6ZLC - chains A and C of the 4 polymer chains in the assembly; structure by X-ray diffraction, 2.30 A resolution.

Chain A:
Name: Non-structural protein 1
Source organism: Influenza A virus (A/turkey/Italy/977/1999(H7N1))
Reference sequence: Q1PST0 (Q1PST0_9INFA); residues 2-73 here = UniProt positions 2-73
Amino-acid sequence (77 residues; numbered -3 to 73; the number before each row is that of its first residue; numbers below 1 keep their minus sign (Gly-3 is residue -3)):
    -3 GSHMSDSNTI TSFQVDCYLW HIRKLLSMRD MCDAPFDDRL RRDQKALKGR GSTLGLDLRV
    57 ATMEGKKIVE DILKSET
Sequence notes: expression tag (-3 to 1)
Reported in the primary citation:
  - binding site for the 19-nt RNA strand (chain C): Pro31, Arg35, Arg38
  - binding site for the 19-nt RNA strand: Thr49
  - mutagenesis - R38A/K41A: abolished binding to AWFC01
  - mutagenesis - R38A/K41A: abolished binding to both RNAs

Chain C:
Molecule: 19-nt RNA strand
Sequence (19 nucleotides; row label = number of the first residue in the row):
     1 AGACAGCAUU AUGCUGUCU

Chain A / chain C interface:
Contacting residue pairs - 14 pairs, chain A then chain C:
  Gly-3(A) with U19(C), phosphate contact
  Ser-2(A) with U19(C), phosphate contact
  His-1(A) with C18(C), phosphate contact; U19(C), salt bridge to the phosphate
  Ser1(A) with U17(C), hydrogen bond to the sugar; C18(C), sugar contact
  Asp2(A) with U17(C), sugar contact; C18(C), phosphate contact
  Thr5(A) with U17(C), sugar contact
  Pro31(A) with G6(C), sugar contact
  Asp34(A) with C7(C), sugar contact
  Arg35(A) with G6(C), hydrogen bond to the sugar
  Arg38(A) with C7(C), salt bridge to the phosphate; A8(C), phosphate contact
Also at the interface, not in a pair above, chain A (13 interface residues in all): Met0, Thr49, Leu50
Also at the interface, not in a pair above, chain C (8 interface residues in all): A5, G16

Overview:
The interface between chain A and chain C involves 13 residues on one side and 8 on the other, with 2 hydrogen
bonds and 2 salt bridges. Among the polar pairs are Ser1(A)-U17(C), Arg35(A)-G6(C) and His-1(A)-U19(C). From
the paper: a binding site for the 19-nt RNA strand (chain C) at Pro31(A), Arg35(A) and Arg38(A); R38A/K41A of
chain A abolish binding to AWFC01.
Chain A is Non-structural protein 1 (Influenza A virus (A/turkey/Italy/977/1999(H7N1))) and chain C is a 19-nt
RNA strand; the structure, Non-specific dsRNA recognition by wildtype H7N1 RNA-binding domain, was determined
by X-ray diffraction together with 6SW8, 6SX0 and 6SX2 from the same study.
